PDB entry 6VOK | electron microscopy, 3.85 A resolution | chains F and g of the 9 polymer chains in the assembly

Chain F:
Molecule: ATP synthase subunit beta, chloroplastic
From: Spinacia oleracea
Notes: EC 7.1.2.2
UniProtKB: P00825 (ATPB_SPIOL); residues 1-498 here = UniProt positions 1-498
Sequence (498 residues; row label = number of the first residue in the row):
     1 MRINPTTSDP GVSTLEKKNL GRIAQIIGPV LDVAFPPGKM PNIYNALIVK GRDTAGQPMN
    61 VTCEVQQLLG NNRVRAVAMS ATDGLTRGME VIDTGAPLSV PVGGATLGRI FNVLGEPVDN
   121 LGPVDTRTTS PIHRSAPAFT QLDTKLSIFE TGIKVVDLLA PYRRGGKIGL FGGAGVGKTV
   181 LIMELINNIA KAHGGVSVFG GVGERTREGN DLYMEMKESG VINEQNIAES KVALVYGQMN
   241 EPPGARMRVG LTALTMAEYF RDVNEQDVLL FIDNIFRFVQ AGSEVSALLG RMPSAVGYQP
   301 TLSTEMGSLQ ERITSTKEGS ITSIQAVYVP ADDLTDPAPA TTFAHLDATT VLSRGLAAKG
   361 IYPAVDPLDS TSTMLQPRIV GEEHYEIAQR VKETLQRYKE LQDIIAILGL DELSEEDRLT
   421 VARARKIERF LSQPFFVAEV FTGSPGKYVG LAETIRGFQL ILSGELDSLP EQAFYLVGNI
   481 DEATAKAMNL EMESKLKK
Not modelled in the structure: 1-17, 497-498
Residues lining bound ligands:
  - ADP (adenosine-5'-diphosphate): Gly173, Ala174, Gly175, Val176, Gly177, Lys178, Thr179, Val180, Tyr362, Gln433, Phe435, Ala438, Phe441, Thr442, Ser444
  - ATP (adenosine-5'-triphosphate): Thr373, Gln376, Arg378
UniProt features mapped onto this chain:
  - binding site (ATP): Gly172 to Thr179

Chain g:
Molecule: ATP synthase gamma chain, chloroplastic
From: Spinacia oleracea
UniProtKB: P05435 (ATPG_SPIOL); residues 1-364 here = UniProt positions 1-364
Sequence (364 residues; row label = number of the first residue in the row):
     1 MACSLSFSSS VSTFHLPTTT QSTQAPPNNA TTLPTTNPIQ CANLRELRDR IGSVKNTQKI
    61 TEAMKLVAAA KVRRAQEAVV NGRPFSETLV EVLYNMNEQL QTEDVDVPLT KIRTVKKVAL
   121 MVVTGDRGLC GGFNNMLLKK AESRIAELKK LGVDYTIISI GKKGNTYFIR RPEIPVDRYF
   181 DGTNLPTAKE AQAIADDVFS LFVSEEVDKV EMLYTKFVSL VKSDPVIHTL LPLSPKGEIC
   241 DINGKCVDAA EDELFRLTTK EGKLTVERDM IKTETPAFSP ILEFEQDPAQ ILDALLPLYL
   301 NSQILRALQE SLASELAARM TAMSNATDNA NELKKTLSIN YNRARQAKIT GEILEIVAGA
   361 NACV
Not modelled in the structure: 1-41, 364
UniProt features mapped onto this chain:
  - active site: Cys130

Interface between chain F and chain g:
Contacting residue pairs - 31 pairs, chain F then chain g:
  Met292(F) - Asn361(g)
  Ala295(F) - Thr350(g)  hydrogen bond (backbone-side chain)
  Val296(F) - Gln346(g)
  Val296(F) - Ile349(g)
  Val296(F) - Thr350(g)
  Val296(F) - Ile353(g)
  Gly297(F) - Ile353(g)
  Asp333(F) - Asn342(g)
  Asp333(F) - Arg345(g)  salt bridge
  Thr335(F) - Asn342(g)
  Thr335(F) - Gln346(g)
  Asp336(F) - Arg345(g)  salt bridge
  Asp336(F) - Gln346(g)
  Pro337(F) - Gln346(g)
  Arg397(F) - Gly262(g)
  Leu401(F) - Gly262(g)
  Ile404(F) - Gly262(g)
  Leu408(F) - Ala69(g)
  Leu408(F) - Ala70(g)
  Leu408(F) - Arg74(g)
  Asp411(F) - Arg73(g)  salt bridge
  Asp411(F) - Gln76(g)  hydrogen bond
  Asp411(F) - Leu257(g)
  Asp411(F) - Thr258(g)
  Leu413(F) - Thr258(g)
  Leu413(F) - Thr259(g)  hydrogen bond (backbone-backbone)
  Ser414(F) - Thr259(g)
  Glu416(F) - Lys260(g)
  Asp417(F) - Thr259(g)  hydrogen bond
  Asp417(F) - Lys260(g)
  Asp417(F) - Glu261(g)  hydrogen bond (side chain-backbone)
Also at the interface, not in a pair above, chain F (20 interface residues in all): Pro293, Asp403, Glu412
Also at the interface, not in a pair above, chain g (21 interface residues in all): Leu66, Arg256, Val357

Overview:
Chain F and chain g form an interface of 20 and 21 residues respectively; the contacts include 5 hydrogen
bonds and 3 salt bridges. Polar contacts include Asp333(F)-Arg345(g), Asp336(F)-Arg345(g) and
Asp411(F)-Arg73(g). Ligands of chain F: ATP and ADP.
Chain F is ATP synthase subunit beta, chloroplastic and chain g is ATP synthase gamma chain, chloroplastic,
both from Spinacia oleracea; the structure, Chloroplast ATP synthase (R3, CF1), was determined by electron
microscopy, deposited together with 6VM1, 6VM4, 6VMB, 6VMD, 6VMG, 6VOF and 8 further entries.
